2IUQ - chains B and H of the 4 polymer chains in the assembly; structure by X-ray diffraction, 1.50 A resolution.

# Chain B
Name: Aromatic amine dehydrogenase alpha subunit
Source organism: Alcaligenes faecalis
Notes: EC 1.4.99.4
Sequence (361 residues; each row starts with the number of its first residue):
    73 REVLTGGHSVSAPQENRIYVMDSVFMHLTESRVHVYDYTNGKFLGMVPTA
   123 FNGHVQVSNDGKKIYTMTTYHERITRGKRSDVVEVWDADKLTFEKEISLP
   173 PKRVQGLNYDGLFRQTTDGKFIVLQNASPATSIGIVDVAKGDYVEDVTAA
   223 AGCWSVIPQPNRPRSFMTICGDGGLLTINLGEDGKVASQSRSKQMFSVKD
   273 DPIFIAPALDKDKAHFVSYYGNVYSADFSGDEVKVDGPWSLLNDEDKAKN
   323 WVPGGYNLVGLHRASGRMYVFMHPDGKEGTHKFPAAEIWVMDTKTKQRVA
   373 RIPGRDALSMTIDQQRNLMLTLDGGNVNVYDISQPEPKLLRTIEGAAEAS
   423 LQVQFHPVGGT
Disulfide bonds: Cys225-Cys242
Small-molecule neighbours: 2-(1H-indol-3-yl)ethanamine (TSS): Phe97, Leu100, Asn124, Gln177, Gly178, Leu179

# Chain H
Name: Aromatic amine dehydrogenase beta subunit
Source organism: Alcaligenes faecalis
Notes: EC 1.4.99.4
Sequence (135 residues; row label = number of the first residue in the row):
    48 AGGGGSSSGADHISLNPDLANEDEVNSCDYWRHCAVDGFLCSCCGGTTTT
    98 CPPGSTPSPISWIGTCHNPHDGKDYLISYHDCCGKTACGRCQCNTQTRER
   148 PGYEFFLHNDVNWCMANENSTFHCTTSVLVGLAKN
Disordered / not traced: 48-60, 180-182
Modified positions: Trp109 (2-amino-3-(6,7-dioxo-6,7-dihydro-1H-indol-3-yl)-propionic acid; TRQ)
Disulfide bonds: Cys75-Cys140, Cys81-Cys113, Cys88-Cys171, Cys90-Cys138, Cys91-Cys135, Cys98-Cys129, Cys130-Cys161
Covalent attachments: covalent link Trp109-Trp160
Small-molecule neighbours: 2-(1H-indol-3-yl)ethanamine (TSS): Asp84, Trp109, Asn156, Asp157, Val158, Asn159, Phe169

# Interface between chain B and chain H
Residue-residue contacts - 47 pairs, chain B then chain H:
  Arg73(B) - Leu62(H)  hydrogen bond (side chain-backbone)
  Arg73(B) - Leu176(H)
  Arg73(B) - Val177(H)
  Glu74(B) - Leu62(H)
  Glu74(B) - Arg79(H)  salt bridge
  Glu74(B) - Thr96(H)
  Glu74(B) - Val175(H)
  Glu74(B) - Leu176(H)  hydrogen bond (side chain-backbone)
  Val75(B) - Thr96(H)
  Leu76(B) - Thr96(H)
  Leu76(B) - Thr97(H)
  Leu76(B) - Cys98(H)
  Leu76(B) - Pro104(H)  hydrophobic
  Leu76(B) - His127(H)
  Leu76(B) - Thr173(H)
  Leu76(B) - Val175(H)  hydrophobic
  Thr77(B) - Thr96(H)  hydrogen bond (backbone-backbone)
  Thr77(B) - Thr97(H)
  Thr77(B) - Cys98(H)  hydrogen bond (backbone-backbone)
  Thr77(B) - Pro104(H)
  Gly78(B) - Pro104(H)
  His80(B) - Thr97(H)
  His80(B) - Pro100(H)
  Ser81(B) - Pro100(H)
  Val82(B) - Pro100(H)
  Glu102(B) - Thr133(H)
  Arg104(B) - Thr133(H)
  Arg104(B) - Ala134(H)  hydrogen bond (side chain-backbone)
  His106(B) - Arg137(H)
  Tyr108(B) - Arg137(H)  hydrogen bond
  Phe115(B) - Cys90(H)
  Phe115(B) - Cys91(H)
  Phe115(B) - Gly92(H)
  Phe115(B) - Arg137(H)
  Leu116(B) - Gly92(H)
  Leu116(B) - Pro100(H)
  Met118(B) - Lys132(H)  hydrogen bond (backbone-side chain)
  Met118(B) - Thr133(H)
  Met118(B) - His170(H)
  Pro120(B) - Thr133(H)
  Lys162(B) - Pro100(H)
  Lys162(B) - Gly101(H)  hydrogen bond (backbone-backbone)
  Leu163(B) - Gly101(H)
  Leu163(B) - Lys132(H)  hydrogen bond (backbone-side chain)
  Thr164(B) - Gly101(H)
  Gly417(B) - Arg137(H)  hydrogen bond (backbone-side chain)
  Ala418(B) - Arg137(H)
Other interface residues (no listed pair), chain B (24 interface residues in all): Gly117, Trp158
Other interface residues (no listed pair), chain H (27 interface residues in all): Asn63, Pro64, Ser102, Asp128, Cys135, Ser174

# Summary
The interface between chain B and chain H involves 24 residues on one side and 27 on the other; the contacts
include 10 hydrogen bonds and 1 salt bridge. Polar contacts include Glu74(B)-Arg79(H), Arg73(B)-Leu62(H) and
Glu74(B)-Leu176(H). Ligands of chain B: 2-(1H-indol-3-yl)ethanamine.
Chain B is Aromatic amine dehydrogenase alpha subunit and chain H is Aromatic amine dehydrogenase beta
subunit, both from Alcaligenes faecalis; the structure, Crystal structure of dithionite-reduced aromatic amine
dehydrogenase (aadh) from alcaligenes faecalis in complex with tryptamine, was determined by X-ray
diffraction, deposited together with 2HXC, 2IUP, 2IUR and 2IUV.
